PDB entry 7R7L | X-ray diffraction, 3.00 A resolution | chain A

== Chain A ==
Protein: Tyrosine-protein phosphatase non-receptor type 11
From: Homo sapiens
Notes: EC 3.1.3.48
Reference sequence: Q06124 (PTN11_HUMAN); numbering as in UniProt (aligned over 1-530)
Amino-acid sequence (536 residues; numbered -5 to 530; the number before each row is that of its first residue; numbers below 1 keep their minus sign (Gly-5 is residue -5)):
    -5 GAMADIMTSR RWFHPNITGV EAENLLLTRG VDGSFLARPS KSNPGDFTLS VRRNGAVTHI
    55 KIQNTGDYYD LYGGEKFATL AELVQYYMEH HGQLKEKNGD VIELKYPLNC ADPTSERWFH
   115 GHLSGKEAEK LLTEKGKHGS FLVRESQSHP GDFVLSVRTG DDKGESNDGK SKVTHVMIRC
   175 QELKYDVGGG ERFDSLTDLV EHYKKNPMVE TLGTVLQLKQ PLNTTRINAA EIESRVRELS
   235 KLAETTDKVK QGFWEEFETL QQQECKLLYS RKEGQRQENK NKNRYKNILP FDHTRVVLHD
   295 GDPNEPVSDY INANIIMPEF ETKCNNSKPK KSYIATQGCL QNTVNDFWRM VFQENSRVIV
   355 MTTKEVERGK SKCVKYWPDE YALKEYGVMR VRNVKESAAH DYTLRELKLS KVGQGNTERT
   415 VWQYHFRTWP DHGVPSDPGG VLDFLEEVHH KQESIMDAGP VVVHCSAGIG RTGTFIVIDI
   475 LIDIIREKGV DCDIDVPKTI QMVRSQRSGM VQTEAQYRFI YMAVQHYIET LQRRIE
Unresolved in the structure: -5 to 1, 89-94, 156-164, 236-245, 315-323, 526-530
Sequence notes: expression tag (-5 to 0)
UniProt features mapped onto this chain:
  - active site: Cys459 (Phosphocysteine intermediate)
  - binding site (substrate): Asp425, Cys459 to Arg465, Gln506
  - modified residue: Thr2 (N-acetylthreonine), Tyr62 (Phosphotyrosine), Tyr66 (Phosphotyrosine)
  - natural variant: Thr2 (T2I: In NS1), Thr42 (T42A: In NS1), Asn58 (N58K: In NS1), Thr59 (T59A: In NS1), Gly60 (G60A: In NS1; G60V: In myelodysplastic syndrome), Asp61 (D61G: In NS1; D61N: In NS1; D61V: In JMML; D61Y: In JMML), Tyr62 (Y62D: In NS1), Tyr63 (Y63C: In NS1), Glu69 (E69K: In JMML; E69Q: In NS1), Phe71 (F71K: In acute myeloid leukemia; F71L: In NS1), Ala72 (A72G: In NS1; A72S: In NS1; A72T: In JMML; A72V: In JMML), Thr73 (T73I: In NS1), 25 further natural variant entries in UniProt
  - mutagenesis: Cys459 (C459S: Abolishes phosphatase activity. Enhances interaction with NEDD9)
Small-molecule neighbours: 3ED (6-[(3S,4S)-4-amino-3-methyl-2-oxa-8-azaspiro[4.5]decan-8-yl]-3-(2,3-dichlorophenyl)-2-methylpyrimidin-4(3H)-one): Pro107, Thr108, Glu110, Arg111, Phe113, His114, Thr218, Thr219, Glu249, Glu250, Thr253, Leu254, Gln257, Asp489, Pro491, Lys492, Gln495

== In short ==
Ligands of chain A: compound 3ED. From UniProt: active-site residue Cys459, 9 substrate-binding residues and
one mutagenesis site.
Chain A is Tyrosine-protein phosphatase non-receptor type 11 (Homo sapiens); the structure, Structure of human
SHP2 in complex with compound 30, was determined by X-ray diffraction (same publication as 7R75, 7R7D and
7R7I).
